4MXY - chain A; structure by X-ray diffraction, 2.58 A resolution.

# Chain A
Protein: Proto-oncogene tyrosine-protein kinase Src
Source organism: Homo sapiens
Notes: EC 2.7.10.2; fragment: Kinase domain
UniProtKB: P12931 (SRC_HUMAN); residues 251-533 here correspond to UniProt positions 254-536 (UniProt number = residue number + 3)
Sequence (286 residues; numbered 248 to 533; the number before each row is that of its first residue):
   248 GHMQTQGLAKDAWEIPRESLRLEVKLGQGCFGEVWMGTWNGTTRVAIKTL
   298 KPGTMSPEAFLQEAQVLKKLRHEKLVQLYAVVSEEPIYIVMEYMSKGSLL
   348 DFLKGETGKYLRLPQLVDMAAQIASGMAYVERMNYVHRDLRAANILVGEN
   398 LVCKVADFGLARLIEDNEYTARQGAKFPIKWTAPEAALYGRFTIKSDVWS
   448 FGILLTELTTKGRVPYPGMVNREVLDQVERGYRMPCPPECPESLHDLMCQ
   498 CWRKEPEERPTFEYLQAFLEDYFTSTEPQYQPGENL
Not modelled in the structure: 248-256, 413-423
Sequence notes: expression tag (248-250); engineered mutation Leu314 (Met317 in P12931), Met338 (Thr341 in P12931)
Residues lining bound ligands: Bosutinib (DB8; 4-[(2,4-dichloro-5-methoxyphenyl)amino]-6-methoxy-7-[3-(4-methylpiperazin-1-yl)propoxy]quinoline-3-carbonitrile): Leu273, Val281, Ala293, Ile294, Lys295, Glu310, Val323, Ile336, Met338, Glu339, Tyr340, Met341, Ser342, Lys343, Gly344, Leu393, Ala403, Asp404
Reported in the primary citation:
  - specificity-determining residues: Ala403
  - mutagenesis - V323L, A403T (40-fold): decreased binding to Bosutinib

# Summary
Bound to chain A: Bosutinib. The paper reports that V323L and A403T reduce binding to Bosutinib; the
specificity determinant Ala403.
Chain A is Proto-oncogene tyrosine-protein kinase Src (Homo sapiens); the structure, Src M314L T338M double
mutant bound to kinase inhibitor bosutinib, was determined by X-ray diffraction, deposited together with 4MXO,
4MXX and 4MXZ.
